7KVB - chains B and C of the 6 polymer chains in the assembly; structure by electron microscopy, 3.70 A resolution.

Chain B (and C):
Protein: Envelope protein E
From: Murray Valley encephalitis virus
Notes: chain C of this document is another copy of the same molecule, construct and numbering; everything in this record applies to it too
Reference sequence: A0A023J5I3 (A0A023J5I3_9FLAV); residues 1-501 here correspond to UniProt positions 293-793 (UniProt number = residue number + 292)
Chain sequence (501 residues; row label = number of the first residue in the row):
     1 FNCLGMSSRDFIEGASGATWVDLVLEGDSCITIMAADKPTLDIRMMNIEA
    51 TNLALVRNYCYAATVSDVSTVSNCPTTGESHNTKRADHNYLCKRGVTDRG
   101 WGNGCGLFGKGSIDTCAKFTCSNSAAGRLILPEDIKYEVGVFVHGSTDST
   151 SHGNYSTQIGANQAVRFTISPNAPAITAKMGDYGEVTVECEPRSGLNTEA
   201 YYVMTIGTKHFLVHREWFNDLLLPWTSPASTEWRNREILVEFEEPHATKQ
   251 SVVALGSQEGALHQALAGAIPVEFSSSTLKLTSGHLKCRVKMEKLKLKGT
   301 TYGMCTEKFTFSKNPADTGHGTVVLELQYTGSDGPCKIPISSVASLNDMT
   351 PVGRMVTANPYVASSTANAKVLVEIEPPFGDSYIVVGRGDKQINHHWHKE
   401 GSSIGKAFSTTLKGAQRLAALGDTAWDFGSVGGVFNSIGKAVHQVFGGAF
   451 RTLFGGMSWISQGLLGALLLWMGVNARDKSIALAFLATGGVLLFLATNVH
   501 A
Disulfides: Cys3-Cys30, Cys60-Cys121, Cys92-Cys116, Cys190-Cys288, Cys305-Cys336
Covalent attachments: N-acetylglucosamine (NAG) linked to Asn154
Reported in the primary citation:
  - post-translational modification sites: Asn154

How chain B and chain C interact:
Contacting residue pairs (25):
  Asn314(B) with Glu133(C), hydrogen bond
  Ser345(B) with Arg289(C), hydrogen bond
  Leu346(B) with Ala175(C), hydrophobic; Lys291(C)
  Asn347(B) with Lys291(C)
  Asp381(B) with Glu191(C)
  Tyr383(B) with Pro174(C), hydrophobic; Glu189(C), hydrogen bond (side chain-backbone); Cys190(C), hydrogen bond (side chain-backbone); Glu191(C)
  Asn394(B) with Asn172(C); Ala173(C); Pro174(C)
  His395(B) with Pro171(C); Asn172(C); Pro174(C); Arg193(C)
  His396(B) with Pro171(C), hydrogen bond (backbone-backbone); Pro174(C); Glu191(C), salt bridge; Arg193(C), hydrogen bond (backbone-side chain); Ser194(C)
  Trp397(B) with Arg193(C)
  His398(B) with Arg193(C); Ser194(C)
Interface residues without a listed pair, chain C (15 interface residues in all): Trp20, Pro192

In short:
11 residues of chain B and 15 residues of chain C are in contact; the contacts include 6 hydrogen bonds and 1
salt bridge. Polar pairs include His396(B)-Glu191(C), Asn314(B)-Glu133(C) and Ser345(B)-Arg289(C). The paper
reports a modification site at Asn154(B).
Both chains are Envelope protein E (Murray Valley encephalitis virus). Entry 7KVB (Chimeric flavivirus between
Binjari virus and Murray Valley encephalitis virus) was determined by electron microscopy together with 7KV8,
7KV9 and 7KVA from the same study.
